4CQW - chains A and F of the 6 polymer chains in the assembly; structure by X-ray diffraction, 2.30 A resolution.

Chain A:
Molecule: Haemagglutinin HA1
Organism: Influenza A virus (A/TURKEY/TURKEY/1/2005(H5N1))
Notes: fragment: ha1 of trypsin released ectodomain, residues 17-342
Reference sequence: Q207Z6 (Q207Z6_9INFA); aligned to UniProt positions 17-341 over residues 1-325 (the alignment contains insertions or deletions, so no single offset holds)
Amino-acid sequence (327 residues; numbered -1 to 325; the number before each row is that of its first residue; numbers below 1 keep their minus sign (Asp-1 is residue -1)):
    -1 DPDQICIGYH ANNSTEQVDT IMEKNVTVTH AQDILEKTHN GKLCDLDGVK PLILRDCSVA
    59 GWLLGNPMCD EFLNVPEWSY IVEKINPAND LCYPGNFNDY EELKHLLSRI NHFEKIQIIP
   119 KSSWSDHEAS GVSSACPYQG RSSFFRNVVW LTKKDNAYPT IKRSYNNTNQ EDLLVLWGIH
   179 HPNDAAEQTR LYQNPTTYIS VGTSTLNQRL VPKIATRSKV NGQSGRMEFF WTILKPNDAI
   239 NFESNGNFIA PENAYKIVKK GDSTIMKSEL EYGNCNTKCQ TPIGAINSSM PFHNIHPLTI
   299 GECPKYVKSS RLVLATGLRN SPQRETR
Unresolved in the structure: 323-325
Cystine bridges: Cys42-Cys273, Cys55-Cys67, Cys90-Cys134, Cys277-Cys301
Covalently attached groups: N-acetylglucosamine (NAG) linked to Asn11, Asn23, Asn164
Differences from the reference sequence: expression tag (-1 to 0); engineered mutation Thr150 (Ile167 in Q207Z6); conflict Arg322 (Gly339 in Q207Z6), Thr324 (Arg341 in Q207Z6)

Chain F:
Molecule: Haemagglutinin HA2
Organism: Influenza A virus (A/TURKEY/TURKEY/1/2005(H5N1))
Notes: fragment: ha2 of trypsin released ectodomain, residues 347-512
Reference sequence: Q207Z6 (Q207Z6_9INFA); residues 1-166 here correspond to UniProt positions 347-512 (UniProt number = residue number + 346)
Amino-acid sequence (166 residues; row label = number of the first residue in the row):
     1 GLFGAIAGFI EGGWQGMVDG WYGYHHSNEQ GSGYAADKES TQKAIDGVTN KVNSIIDKMN
    61 TQFEAVGREF NNLERRIENL NKKMEDGFLD VWTYNAELLV LMENERTLDF HDSNVKNLYD
   121 KVRLQLRDNA KELGNGCFEF YHRCDNECME SVRNGTYDYP QYSEEA
Unresolved in the structure: 164-166
Cystine bridges: Cys144-Cys148

Interface between chain A and chain F:
Residue-residue contacts - 9 pairs, chain A then chain F:
  Ile19(A) - Asn50(F)
  Ile19(A) - Lys51(F)
  Ile19(A) - Ser54(F)  hydrogen bond (backbone-side chain)
  Ile19(A) - Glu103(F)
  Met20(A) - Gly47(F)
  Met20(A) - Asn50(F)  hydrogen bond (backbone-side chain)
  Met20(A) - Lys51(F)
  Met20(A) - Phe110(F)  hydrophobic
  Lys22(A) - Ser54(F)  hydrogen bond
Also at the interface, not in a pair above, chain A (4 interface residues in all): Glu21

In short:
4 residues of chain A face 6 of chain F across their interface; the contacts include 3 hydrogen bonds. Polar
pairs include Ile19(A)-Ser54(F), Met20(A)-Asn50(F) and Lys22(A)-Ser54(F). N-acetylglucosamine is covalently
linked to Asn11(A), Asn23(A) and Asn164(A).
Chain A is Haemagglutinin HA1 and chain F is Haemagglutinin HA2, both from Influenza A virus
(A/TURKEY/TURKEY/1/2005(H5N1)); the structure, H5 (tyTy) Del133/Ile155Thr Mutant Haemagglutinin in Complex
with Avian Receptor Analogue 3'SLN, was determined by X-ray diffraction, deposited together with 4CQP, 4CQQ,
4CQR, 4CQS, 4CQU, 4CQV and 5 further entries.
